8IZ7 - chain A; structure by electron microscopy, 3.80 A resolution.

== Chain A ==
Protein: ATP-binding cassette sub-family C member 4
Source organism: Homo sapiens
Notes: EC 7.6.2.-, 7.6.2.2, 7.6.2.3
UniProtKB: O15439 (MRP4_HUMAN); numbering as in UniProt (aligned over 1-1325)
Amino-acid sequence (1357 residues; numbered 1 to 1357; the number before each row is that of its first residue):
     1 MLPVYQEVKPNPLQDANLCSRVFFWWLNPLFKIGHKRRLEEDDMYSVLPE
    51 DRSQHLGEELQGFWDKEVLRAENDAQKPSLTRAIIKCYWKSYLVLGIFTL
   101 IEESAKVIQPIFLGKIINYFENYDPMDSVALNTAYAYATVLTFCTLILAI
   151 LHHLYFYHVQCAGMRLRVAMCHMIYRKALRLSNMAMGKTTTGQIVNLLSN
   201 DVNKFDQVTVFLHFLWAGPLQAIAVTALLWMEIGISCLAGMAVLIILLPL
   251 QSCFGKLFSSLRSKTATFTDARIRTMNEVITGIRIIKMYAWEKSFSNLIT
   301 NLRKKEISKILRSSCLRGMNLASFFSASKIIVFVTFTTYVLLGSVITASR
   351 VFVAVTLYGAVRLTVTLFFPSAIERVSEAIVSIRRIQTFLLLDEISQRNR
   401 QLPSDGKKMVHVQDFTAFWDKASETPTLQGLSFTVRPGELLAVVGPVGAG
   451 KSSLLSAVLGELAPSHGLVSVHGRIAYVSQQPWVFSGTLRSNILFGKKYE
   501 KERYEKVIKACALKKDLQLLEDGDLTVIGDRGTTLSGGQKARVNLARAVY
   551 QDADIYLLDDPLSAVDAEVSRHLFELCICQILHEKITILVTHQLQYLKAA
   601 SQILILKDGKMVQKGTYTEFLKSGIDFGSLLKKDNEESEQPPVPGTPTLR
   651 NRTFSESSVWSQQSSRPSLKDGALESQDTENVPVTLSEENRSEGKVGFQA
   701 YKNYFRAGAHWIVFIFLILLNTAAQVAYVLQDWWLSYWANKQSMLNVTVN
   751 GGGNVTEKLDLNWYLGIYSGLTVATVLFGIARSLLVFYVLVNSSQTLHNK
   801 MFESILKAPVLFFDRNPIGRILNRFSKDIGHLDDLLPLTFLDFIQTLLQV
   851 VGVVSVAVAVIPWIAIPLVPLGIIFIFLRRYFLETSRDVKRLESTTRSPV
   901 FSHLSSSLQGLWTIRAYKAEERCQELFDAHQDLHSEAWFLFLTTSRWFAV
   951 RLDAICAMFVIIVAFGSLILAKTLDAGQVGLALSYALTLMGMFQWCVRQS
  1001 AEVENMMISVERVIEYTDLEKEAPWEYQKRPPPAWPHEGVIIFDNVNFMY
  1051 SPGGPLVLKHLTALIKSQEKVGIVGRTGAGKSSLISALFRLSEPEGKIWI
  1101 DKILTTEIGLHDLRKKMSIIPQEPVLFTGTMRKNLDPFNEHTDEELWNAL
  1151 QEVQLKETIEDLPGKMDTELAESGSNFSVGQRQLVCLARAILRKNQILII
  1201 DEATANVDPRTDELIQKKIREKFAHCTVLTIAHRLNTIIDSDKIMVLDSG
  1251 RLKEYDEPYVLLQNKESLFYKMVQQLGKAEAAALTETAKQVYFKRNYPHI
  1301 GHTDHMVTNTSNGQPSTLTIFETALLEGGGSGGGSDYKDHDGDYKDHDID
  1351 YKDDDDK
Disordered / not traced: 1-4, 400-404, 634-694, 1300-1357
Construct notes: expression tag (1326-1357)
Residues lining bound ligands: sulindac (SUZ; [(1Z)-5-fluoro-2-methyl-1-{4-[methylsulfinyl]benzylidene}-1H-inden-3-yl]acetic acid): F156, F211, F324, L363, L367, F368, G991, M992, Q994, W995, R998
Swiss-Prot annotation at these positions:
  - motif: E1322 to L1325 (PDZ-binding)
  - binding site (ATP): G445 to S452, G1075 to S1082
  - modified residue: T646 (Phosphothreonine), T648 (Phosphothreonine), S664 (Phosphoserine), S668 (Phosphoserine)
  - glycosylation (N-linked (GlcNAc...) asparagine): N746, N754
  - natural variant: G187 (G187W: Transport properties comparable to wild-type), K304 (K304N: Transport properties comparable to wild-type), G487 (G487E: Transport properties comparable to wild-type), Y556 (Y556C: 40% reduced expression level compared to wild-type), E757 (E757K: 10% reduced expression level compared to wild-type), V776 (V776I: 20% reduced expression level compared to wild-type), R820 (R820I: Transport properties comparable to wild-type), V854 (V854F: Transport properties comparable to wild-type), I866 (I866V: Transport properties comparable to wild-type), T1142 (T1142M: 10% reduced expression level compared to wild-type)
  - mutagenesis: N746 (N746Q: Does not affect plasma membrane localization; 1.5 fold increase in PEG2 transport; does not affect estradiol 17-beta-D-glucuronide transport), N754 (N754Q: Does not affect plasma membrane localization; PEG2 transport is decreased by 50%; does not affect estradiol 17-beta-D-glucuronide transport)
What the authors report for this chain:
  - binding site for sulindac: F156, F324, L363, L367, G991, M992, W995
  - mutagenesis - H152A, F156A, F324A, L363A, L367A, G991A, M992A, W995A, E1202Q: decreased catalytic activity
  - catalytic residues: E1202 (proposed by the authors, not directly observed)

== In short ==
Chain A binds sulindac. Curated annotation (UniProt) lists 16 ATP-binding residues and 2 mutagenesis sites.
From the paper: the catalytic residue E1202; H152A, F156A and F324A, among others, reduce catalytic activity;
9 substitutions were tested in all.
Chain A is ATP-binding cassette sub-family C member 4 (Homo sapiens); the structure, cryo-EM structure of
sulindac-bound hMRP4, was determined by electron microscopy together with 8IZ8, 8IZ9 and 8IZA from the same
study.
